PDB entry 7LTT | X-ray diffraction, 1.90 A resolution | chains A and B of the 4 polymer chains in the assembly

Chain A (and B):
Name: Deoxynucleoside triphosphate triphosphohydrolase SAMHD1
Organism: Homo sapiens
Notes: EC 3.1.5.-; chain B of this document is another copy of the same molecule, construct and numbering; everything in this record applies to it too
UniProtKB: Q9Y3Z3 (SAMH1_HUMAN); residue numbers follow UniProt; this construct covers 113-626
Sequence (535 residues; row label = number of the first residue in the row):
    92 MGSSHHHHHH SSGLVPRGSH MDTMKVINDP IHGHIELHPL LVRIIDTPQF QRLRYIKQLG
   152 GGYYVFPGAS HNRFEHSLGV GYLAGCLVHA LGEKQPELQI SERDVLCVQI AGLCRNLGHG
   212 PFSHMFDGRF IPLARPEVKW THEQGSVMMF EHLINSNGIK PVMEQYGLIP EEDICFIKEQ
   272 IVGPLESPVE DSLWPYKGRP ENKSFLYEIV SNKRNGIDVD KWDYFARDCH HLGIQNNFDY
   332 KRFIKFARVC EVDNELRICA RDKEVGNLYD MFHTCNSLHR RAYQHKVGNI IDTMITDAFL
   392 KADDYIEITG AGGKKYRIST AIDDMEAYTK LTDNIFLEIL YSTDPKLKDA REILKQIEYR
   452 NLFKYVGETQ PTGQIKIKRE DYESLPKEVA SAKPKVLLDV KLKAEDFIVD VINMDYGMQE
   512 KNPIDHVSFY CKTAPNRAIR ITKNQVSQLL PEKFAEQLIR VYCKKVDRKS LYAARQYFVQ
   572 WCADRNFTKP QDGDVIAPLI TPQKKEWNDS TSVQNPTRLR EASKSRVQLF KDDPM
Disordered / not traced: 92-112, 278-283, 600-626
Differences from the reference sequence: initiating methionine (92); expression tag (93-112); engineered mutation Arg206 (His in Q9Y3Z3), Asn207 (Asp in Q9Y3Z3), Cys366 (Arg in Q9Y3Z3)
UniProt features mapped onto this chain:
  - active site: His233
  - binding site (GTP): Lys116, Val117, Asp137, Gln142, Arg145, Arg451, Lys455, Lys523
  - binding site (dATP): Asn119, Gln149, Val156, Arg164, His210, His215, Lys312, Tyr315, Asp319, Arg333, Arg352, Lys354, Asn358, Gln375, His376, Lys377, Lys523
  - binding site (dCTP): Asn119, Gln149, Val156, Arg164, His210, His215, Lys312, Tyr315, Asp319, Arg333, Arg352, Lys354, Arg372, Gln375, His376, Lys377, Lys523
  - binding site (dGTP): Asn119, Gln149, Leu150, Val156, Arg164, Lys312, Tyr315, Asp319, Arg333, Arg352, Lys354, Asn358, Tyr374, Gln375, His376, Lys377, Lys523
  - binding site (dTTP): Asn119, Gln149, Val156, Arg164, His210, His215, Lys312, Tyr315, Asp319, Arg333, Arg352, Lys354, Gln375, His376, Lys377, Lys523
  - binding site (Mn(2+)): His167, Asp311
  - modified residue: Thr592 (Microbial infection: Phosphothreonine)
  - cross-link (Glycyl lysine isopeptide (Lys-Gly)): Lys467 (interchain with G-Cter in SUMO2), Lys469 (interchain with G-Cter in SUMO2), Lys492 (interchain with G-Cter in SUMO2), Lys622 (interchain with G-Cter in SUMO2)
  - natural variant: Asp120 to His123 (deletion: In AGS5), His123 (H123P: In AGS5), Arg143 (R143C: In AGS5; R143H: In AGS5), Arg145 (R145Q: In AGS5), His167 (H167Y: In AGS5), Ile201 (I201N: In AGS5 and CHBL2), Gly209 (G209S: In AGS5), Met254 (M254V: In AGS5), Arg290 (R290H: In AGS5), Leu369 (L369S: In AGS5), Met385 (M385V: In AGS5), Ile448 (I448T: In AGS5), 1 further natural variant entry in UniProt
  - mutagenesis: Asp137 (D137A: Impairs homotetramerization and nearly abolishes dNTPase activity), Gln142 (Q142E/A: Impairs homotetramerization and nearly abolishes dNTPase activity; when associated with K-145), Arg143 (R143A: Abolished ability to restrict infection by viruses), Arg145 (R145A: Impairs homotetramerization and nearly abolishes dNTPase activity. Abolished ability to restrict infection by viruses; R145K: Impairs homotetramerization and nearly abolishes dNTPase activity ...), Gln149 (Q149A: Abolished dNTPase activity without affecting homotetramerization. Abolished dNTPase activity; when associated with A-319), Arg164 (R164A: Abolished ability to restrict infection by viruses), His167 (H167A: Abolished ability to restrict infection by viruses), His210 (H210A: Abolished dNTPase activity without affecting homotetramerization), His215 (H215A: Abolished dNTPase activity without affecting homotetramerization), Arg226 (R226G: Loss of function in defense response to virus), His233 (H233A: Abolished dNTPase activity without affecting homotetramerization. Abolished ability to restrict infection by viruses), Asp311 (D311A: Loss of function in defense response to virus. Loss of dNTPase activity. Does not affect oligomerization), 26 further mutagenesis entries in UniProt
Disulfide bonds: Cys341-Cys350
Small-molecule neighbours:
  - 2'-deoxyguanosine-5'-triphosphate (DGT), molecule 1: Lys116, Val117, Ile118, Val133, Ile136, Asp137, Gln142, Arg145, Phe165
  - 2'-deoxyguanosine-5'-triphosphate (DGT), molecule 2: Val117, Ile118, Asn119, His125
  - 2'-deoxyguanosine-5'-triphosphate (DGT), molecule 3: Tyr155, Val156, Pro158, His376, Val378, Arg451, Leu453, Lys455
  - 2'-deoxyguanosine-5'-triphosphate (DGT), molecule 4: Val156, Phe157, Gly324, Ile325, Arg372, His376, Lys377, Val378
  - 2'-deoxyguanosine-5'-triphosphate (DGT), molecule 5: Asp330, Arg333, Phe337, Arg352, Lys354, Asn358, Lys523
Reported in the primary citation:
  - disease-associated variants - R366C: unchanged expression
  - disease-associated variants - R145Q, Y155C, P158S, I201N, L244F, R451C: decreased expression
  - disease-associated variants - Y155C: decreased stability
  - disease-associated variants - R366C: unchanged stability
  - disease-associated variants - R145Q, Y155C, R366C: decreased catalytic activity on dGTP
  - disease-associated variants - R366C: abolished binding to 2'-deoxyguanosine-5'-triphosphate
  - disease-associated variants - R366C: unchanged binding to cyclin A2
  - disease-associated variants - R366C: unchanged binding to CtIP
  - disease-associated variants - R366C: unchanged signaling
  - disease-associated variants - R366C: unchanged signaling in response to innate immune response suppression
  - disease-associated variants - R366C: decreased binding to nucleic acid
  - disease-associated variants - R145Q, Y155C, P158S, R366C: decreased catalytic activity on 2'-deoxyguanosine-5'-triphosphate
  - mutagenesis - R366C: unchanged expression
  - mutagenesis - Y155C (60.2 +/- 0.3 degC): decreased stability
  - mutagenesis - R366C (62.0 +/- 0.4 degC): unchanged stability
  - self-association interface (contacts with another copy of this molecule): Tyr155
  - mutagenesis - R366C: decreased catalytic activity on each dNTP tested
  - mutagenesis - R366C: unchanged binding to cyclin A2
  - mutagenesis - R366C: unchanged binding to CtIP
  - mutagenesis - R366C: unchanged signaling
  - mutagenesis - R366C: unchanged signaling in response to innate immune response suppression
  - mutagenesis - R366C (3825 +/- 340 nM): decreased binding to 6FAM-ssDNA

How chain A and chain B interact:
Pairs across the interface (11; chain A residue first):
  His125(A) with Asp330(B), salt bridge; Arg333(B), hydrogen bond; Lys336(B)
  Glu127(A) with Lys336(B)
  Asp330(A) with His125(B), salt bridge
  Arg333(A) with His125(B), hydrogen bond
  Lys336(A) with His125(B); Glu127(B), salt bridge
  Arg339(A) with Asp113(B), salt bridge
  Tyr521(A) with Asp113(B)
  Pro526(A) with Asp113(B)
Also at the interface, not in a pair above, chain A (10 interface residues in all): Val117, Phe337
Also at the interface, not in a pair above, chain B (8 interface residues in all): Val117, Phe337

Summary:
10 residues of chain A and 8 residues of chain B are in contact, with 2 hydrogen bonds and 4 salt bridges.
Polar pairs include His125(A)-Asp330(B), Lys336(A)-Glu127(B) and Arg339(A)-Asp113(B). From the paper: R145Q,
Y155C and P158S of chain A, among others, reduce expression; a self-association interface involving Tyr155(A);
7 substitutions were tested in all.
Chain A and chain B are both Deoxynucleoside triphosphate triphosphohydrolase SAMHD1 (Homo sapiens); the
structure, Samhd1(113-626) H206R D207N R366C, was determined by X-ray diffraction (same publication as 7LU5).
